PDB entry 7WCT | X-ray diffraction, 2.11 A resolution | chain A

[Chain A]
Protein: Fibroblast growth factor receptor 4
Organism: Homo sapiens
Notes: EC 2.7.10.1
UniProt: P22455 (FGFR4_HUMAN); numbering as in UniProt (aligned over 445-753)
Sequence (311 residues; row label = number of the first residue in the row):
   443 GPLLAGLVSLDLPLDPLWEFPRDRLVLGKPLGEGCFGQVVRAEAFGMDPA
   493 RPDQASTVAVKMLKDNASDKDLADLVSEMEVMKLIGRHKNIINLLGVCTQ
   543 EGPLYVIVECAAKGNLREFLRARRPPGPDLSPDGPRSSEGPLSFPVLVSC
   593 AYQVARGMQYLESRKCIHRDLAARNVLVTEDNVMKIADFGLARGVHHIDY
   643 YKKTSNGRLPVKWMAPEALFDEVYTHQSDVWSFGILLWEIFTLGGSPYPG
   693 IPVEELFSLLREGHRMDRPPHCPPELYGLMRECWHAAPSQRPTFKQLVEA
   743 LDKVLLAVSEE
Unresolved in the structure: 443-452, 753
Sequence notes: expression tag (443-444); engineered mutation E664 (Arg in P22455)
Swiss-Prot annotation at these positions:
  - active site: D612 (Proton acceptor)
  - binding site (ATP): L473 to V481, K503
  - modified residue: S573 (Phosphoserine), Y642 (Phosphotyrosine), Y643 (Phosphotyrosine)
  - natural variant: V550 (V550M: In breast pleomorphic lobular sample), P712 (P712T: In a lung adenocarcinoma sample)
  - mutagenesis: K503 (K503R: Loss of kinase activity)
Residues lining bound ligands: 90F (N-[2-[[5-[(1R)-1-[3,5-bis(chloranyl)pyridin-4-yl]ethoxy]-1H-indazol-3-yl]amino]-3-fluoranyl-5-(4-morpholin-4-ylpiperidin-1-yl)phenyl]propanamide): L473, G474, E475, V481, R483, T499, V500, A501, V550, E551, C552, A553, A554, G556, N557, R616, L619, A629, D630

[Summary]
Chain A binds compound 90F. Curated annotation (UniProt) lists active-site residue D612, 10 ATP-binding
residues and one mutagenesis site.
Chain A is Fibroblast growth factor receptor 4 (Homo sapiens); the structure, Crystal structure of FGFR4
kinase domain with 7v, was determined by X-ray diffraction together with 7WCW and 7WCX from the same study.
